PDB entry 8EWY | electron microscopy, 5.50 A resolution (low resolution: residue-level contacts below are approximate; hydrogen-bond / salt-bridge calls are withheld) | chains A and C of the 4 polymer chains in the assembly

[Chain A]
Name: Tyrosine-protein kinase
Organism: Mus musculus
Notes: EC 2.7.10.2
UniProtKB: B1ASP2 (B1ASP2_MOUSE); numbering as in UniProt (aligned over 1-1153)
Sequence (1173 residues; row label = number of the first residue in the row):
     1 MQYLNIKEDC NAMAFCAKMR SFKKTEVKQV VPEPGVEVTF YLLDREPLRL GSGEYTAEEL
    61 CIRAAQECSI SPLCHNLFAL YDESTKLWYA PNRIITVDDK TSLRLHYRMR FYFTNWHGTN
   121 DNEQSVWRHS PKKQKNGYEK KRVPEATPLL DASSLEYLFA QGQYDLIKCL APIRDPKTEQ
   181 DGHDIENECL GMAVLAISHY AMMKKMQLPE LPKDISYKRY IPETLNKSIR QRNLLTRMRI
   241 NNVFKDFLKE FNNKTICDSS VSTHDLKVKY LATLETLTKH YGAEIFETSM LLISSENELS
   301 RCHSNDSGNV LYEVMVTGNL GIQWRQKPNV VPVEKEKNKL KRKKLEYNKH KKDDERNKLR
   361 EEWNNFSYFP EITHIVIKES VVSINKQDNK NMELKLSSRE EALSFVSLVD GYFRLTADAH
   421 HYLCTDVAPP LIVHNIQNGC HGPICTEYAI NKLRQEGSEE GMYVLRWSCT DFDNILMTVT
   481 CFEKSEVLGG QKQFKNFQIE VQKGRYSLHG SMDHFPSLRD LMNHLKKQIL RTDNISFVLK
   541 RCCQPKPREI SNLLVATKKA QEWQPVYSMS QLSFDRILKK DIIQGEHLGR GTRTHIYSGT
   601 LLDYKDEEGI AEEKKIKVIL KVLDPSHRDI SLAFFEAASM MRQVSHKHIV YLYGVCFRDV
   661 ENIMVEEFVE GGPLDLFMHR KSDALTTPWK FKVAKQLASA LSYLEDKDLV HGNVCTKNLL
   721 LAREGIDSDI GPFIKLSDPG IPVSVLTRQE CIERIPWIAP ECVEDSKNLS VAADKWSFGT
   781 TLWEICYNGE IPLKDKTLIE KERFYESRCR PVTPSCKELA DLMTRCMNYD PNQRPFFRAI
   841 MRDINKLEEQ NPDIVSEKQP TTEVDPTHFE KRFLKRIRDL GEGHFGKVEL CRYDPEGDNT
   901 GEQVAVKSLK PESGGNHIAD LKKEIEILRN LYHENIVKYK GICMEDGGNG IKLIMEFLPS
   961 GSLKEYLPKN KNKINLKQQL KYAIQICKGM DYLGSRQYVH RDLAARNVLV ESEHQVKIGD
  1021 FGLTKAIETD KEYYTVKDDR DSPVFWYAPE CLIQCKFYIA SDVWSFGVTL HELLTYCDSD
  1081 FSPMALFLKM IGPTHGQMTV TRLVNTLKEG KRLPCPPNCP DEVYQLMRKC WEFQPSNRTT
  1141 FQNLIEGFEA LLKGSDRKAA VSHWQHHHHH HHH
Unresolved in the structure: 1-31, 133-144, 330-360, 481-491, 605-612, 856-866, 1154-1173
Sequence notes: engineered mutation Phe-657 (Val in B1ASP2); expression tag (1154-1173)
Residues lining bound ligands:
  - adenosine (ADN): Leu-588, Glu-667, Phe-668, Val-669, Gly-672, Pro-673
  - ADP (adenosine-5'-diphosphate): Leu-880, Gly-881, Glu-882, Gly-883, Val-888, Ala-905, Glu-956, Phe-957, Leu-958, Ser-962, Arg-1006, Asn-1007, Asp-1020
What the authors report for this chain:
  - post-translational modification sites: Tyr-1033 (citing earlier work)
  - allosteric site: Cys-816 (citing earlier work)

[Chain C]
Name: Interferon lambda receptor 1
Organism: Mus musculus
UniProtKB: Q8CGK5 (INLR1_MOUSE); numbering as in UniProt (aligned over 249-298)
Sequence (85 residues; numbered 214 to 298; the number before each row is that of its first residue):
   214 GPRMKQLEDK VEELLSKNYH LENEVARLKK LVGERKIMKG NPWFQGVKTP RALDFSEYRY
   274 PVATFQPSGP EFSDDLILCP QKELT
Unresolved in the structure: 214-254, 292-298
Sequence notes: expression tag (214-248)

[Interface between chain A and chain C]
Residue-residue contacts - 11 pairs, chain A then chain C:
  Pro-148(A) / Tyr-273(C)
  Pro-148(A) / Pro-274(C)
  Pro-148(A) / Val-275(C)
  Leu-150(A) / Val-275(C)
  Asp-151(A) / Val-275(C)
  Ala-152(A) / Val-275(C)
  Ala-152(A) / Ala-276(C)
  Val-268(A) / Arg-272(C)
  Gln-528(A) / Leu-289(C)
  Ile-529(A) / Leu-289(C)
  Arg-531(A) / Asp-287(C)
Also at the interface, not in a pair above, chain A (11 interface residues in all): Asn-187, Asn-496, Leu-530
Also at the interface, not in a pair above, chain C (11 interface residues in all): Pro-263, Pro-283, Phe-285, Asp-288

[Summary]
Chain A and chain C each contribute 11 residues to their interface. Chain A binds adenosine and ADP. From the
paper: an allosteric site at Cys-816(A); a modification site at Tyr-1033(A).
Here chain A is Tyrosine-protein kinase and chain C is Interferon lambda receptor 1, both from Mus musculus.
Entry 8EWY (Structure of Janus Kinase (JAK) dimer complexed with cytokine receptor intracellular domain) was
determined by electron microscopy.
